Entry 4P1R (X-ray diffraction, 2.24 A resolution); this record covers chain A.

== Chain A ==
Protein: cAMP and cAMP-inhibited cGMP 3', 5'-cyclic phosphodiesterase 10A
From: Homo sapiens
Notes: EC 3.1.4.17, 3.1.4.35
UniProt: Q9Y233 (PDE10_HUMAN); residues 442-779 here correspond to UniProt positions 452-789 (UniProt number = residue number + 10)
Amino-acid sequence (338 residues; numbered 442 to 779; the number before each row is that of its first residue):
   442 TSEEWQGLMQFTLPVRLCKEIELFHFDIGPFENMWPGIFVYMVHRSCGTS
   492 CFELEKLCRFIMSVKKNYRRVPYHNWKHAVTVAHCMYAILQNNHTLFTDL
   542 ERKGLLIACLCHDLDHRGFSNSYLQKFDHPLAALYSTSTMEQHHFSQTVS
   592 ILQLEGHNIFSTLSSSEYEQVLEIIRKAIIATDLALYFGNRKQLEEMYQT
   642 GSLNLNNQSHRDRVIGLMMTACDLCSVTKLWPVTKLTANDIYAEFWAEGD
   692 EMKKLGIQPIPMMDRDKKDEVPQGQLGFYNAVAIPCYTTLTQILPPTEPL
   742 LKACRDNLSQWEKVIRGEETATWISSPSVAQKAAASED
Disordered / not traced: 760-779
Ion coordination: Zn2+ site 1: His519, His553, Asp554, Asp664; Zn2+ site 2 near Asp554 (its only coordinating residue here)
Small-molecule neighbours: 2KR (N-[4-(2-methoxy-3H-imidazo[4,5-b]pyridin-3-yl)phenyl]-5-methylpyridin-2-amine): Leu625, Leu665, Ser667, Val668, Ile682, Tyr683, Phe686, Pro702, Met703, Lys708, Glu711, Val712, Gly715, Gln716, Phe719
UniProt features mapped onto this chain:
  - binding site (3',5'-cyclic AMP): Gln649
Reported in the primary citation:
  - binding site for 2KR: Tyr683, Gln716

== Summary ==
Ligands of chain A: compound 2KR. His519, His553, Asp554 and Asp664 coordinate Zn2+ site 1. Curated annotation
(UniProt) lists residue binding 3',5'-cyclic AMP Gln649. The paper reports a binding site for 2KR at Tyr683
and Gln716.
Chain A is cAMP and cAMP-inhibited cGMP 3', 5'-cyclic phosphodiesterase 10A (Homo sapiens); the structure,
Crystal Structure of PDE10A with Imidazo[4,5-b]pyridines as Potent and Selective Inhibitors, was determined by
X-ray diffraction (same publication as 4P0N).
